Entry 1ZZ8 (X-ray diffraction, 2.30 A resolution); this record covers chains A and B.

Chain A (and B):
Molecule: Hydroxypropylphosphonic Acid Epoxidase
Source organism: Streptomyces wedmorensis
Notes: EC 1.14.-.-; chain B of this document is another copy of the same molecule, construct and numbering; everything in this record applies to it too
UniProtKB: Q56185 (Q56185_STRWE); residue numbers follow UniProt; this construct covers 1-198
Chain sequence (198 residues; numbered 1 to 198; the number before each row is that of its first residue):
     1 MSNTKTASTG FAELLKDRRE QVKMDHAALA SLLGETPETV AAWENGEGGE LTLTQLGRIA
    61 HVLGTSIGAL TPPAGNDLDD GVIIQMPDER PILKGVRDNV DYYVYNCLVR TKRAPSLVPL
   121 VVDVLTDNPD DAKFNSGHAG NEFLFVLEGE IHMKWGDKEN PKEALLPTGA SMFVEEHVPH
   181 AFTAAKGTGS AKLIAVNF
Not modelled in the structure: 1-6 (chain B: 1-5)
Ion coordination: Fe2+: His-138, Glu-142, His-180 (together with (S)-2-hydroxypropylphosphonic acid)
Small-molecule neighbours: (S)-2-hydroxypropylphosphonic acid (S0H): Arg-97, Tyr-103, Tyr-105, Val-122, Asn-135, His-138, Glu-142, Leu-144, His-180, Phe-182
Swiss-Prot annotation at these positions:
  - DNA-binding region: His-26 to Asn-45 (H-T-H motif)
  - binding site (substrate): Lys-23, Arg-97, Tyr-105, Asn-135 to His-138, Glu-142
  - binding site (Fe cation): His-138, Glu-142, His-180
  - mutagenesis: Lys-23 (K23A: Abolishes (S)-2-hydroxypropylphosphonic acid epoxidase activity), Tyr-105 (Y105F: Abolishes (S)-2-hydroxypropylphosphonic acid epoxidase activity), Glu-142 (E142A: Abolishes (S)-2-hydroxypropylphosphonic acid epoxidase activity)

How chain A and chain B interact:
Contacting residue pairs - 58 pairs, chain A then chain B:
  Ala-7(A) / Leu-53(B)
  Ser-8(A) / Leu-53(B)
  Ser-8(A) / Thr-54(B)
  Phe-11(A) / Leu-53(B)  hydrophobic
  Arg-18(A) / Pro-115(B)  hydrogen bond (side chain-backbone)
  Gln-21(A) / Val-118(B)
  Val-22(A) / Cys-107(B)
  Val-22(A) / Arg-110(B)  hydrogen bond (backbone-side chain)
  Lys-23(A) / Leu-93(B)
  Lys-23(A) / Tyr-105(B)
  Met-24(A) / Arg-110(B)
  Asp-25(A) / Leu-93(B)
  Gly-48(A) / Leu-53(B)
  Gly-49(A) / Thr-52(B)
  Gly-49(A) / Leu-53(B)  hydrogen bond (backbone-backbone)
  Gly-49(A) / Thr-54(B)  hydrogen bond (backbone-backbone)
  Glu-50(A) / Thr-52(B)
  Leu-51(A) / Leu-51(B)
  Leu-51(A) / Thr-52(B)
  Leu-51(A) / Leu-53(B)  hydrogen bond (backbone-backbone)
  Thr-52(A) / Gly-49(B)
  Thr-52(A) / Glu-50(B)
  Thr-52(A) / Leu-51(B)
  Leu-53(A) / Ala-7(B)
  Leu-53(A) / Phe-11(B)  hydrophobic
  Leu-53(A) / Gly-48(B)
  Leu-53(A) / Gly-49(B)  hydrogen bond (backbone-backbone)
  Leu-53(A) / Leu-51(B)  hydrogen bond (backbone-backbone)
  Leu-53(A) / Leu-56(B)  hydrophobic
  Thr-54(A) / Gly-49(B)  hydrogen bond (backbone-backbone)
  Leu-56(A) / Leu-53(B)  hydrophobic
  Leu-56(A) / Leu-56(B)  hydrophobic
  His-61(A) / Lys-112(B)  hydrogen bond
  Gly-64(A) / Lys-112(B)
  Gly-64(A) / Pro-115(B)
  Thr-65(A) / Ala-74(B)
  Thr-65(A) / Pro-115(B)
  Ser-66(A) / Pro-72(B)
  Ser-66(A) / Ala-74(B)
  Ile-67(A) / Thr-71(B)
  Gly-68(A) / Gly-68(B)
  Gly-68(A) / Thr-71(B)
  Thr-71(A) / Ile-67(B)
  Thr-71(A) / Gly-68(B)
  Pro-72(A) / Ser-66(B)
  Ala-74(A) / Thr-65(B)
  Ala-74(A) / Ser-66(B)
  Leu-93(A) / Lys-23(B)
  Leu-93(A) / Asp-25(B)
  Tyr-105(A) / Lys-23(B)
  Cys-107(A) / Lys-23(B)
  Arg-110(A) / Val-22(B)
  Lys-112(A) / His-61(B)  hydrogen bond
  Lys-112(A) / Gly-64(B)
  Pro-115(A) / Arg-18(B)  hydrogen bond (backbone-side chain)
  Pro-115(A) / Gly-64(B)
  Pro-115(A) / Thr-65(B)
  Val-118(A) / Gln-21(B)
Also at the interface, not in a pair above, chain A (37 interface residues in all): Gly-57, Pro-73, Thr-111, Leu-120
Also at the interface, not in a pair above, chain B (37 interface residues in all): Ser-8, Met-24, Pro-73, Thr-111, Ser-116, Leu-120

Overview:
The chain A/chain B interface involves 37 residues from each chain, with 11 hydrogen bonds. Polar contacts
include Arg-18(A)/Pro-115(B), Val-22(A)/Arg-110(B) and His-61(A)/Lys-112(B). Chain A binds
(S)-2-hydroxypropylphosphonic acid. From UniProt: 8 substrate-binding residues, 3 Fe cation-binding residues
and 3 mutagenesis sites on chain A.
Both chains are Hydroxypropylphosphonic Acid Epoxidase (Streptomyces wedmorensis). Entry 1ZZ8 (Crystal
Structure of FeII HppE in Complex with Substrate Form 2) was determined by X-ray diffraction, deposited
together with 1ZZ6, 1ZZ7, 1ZZ9, 1ZZB and 1ZZC.
